8H8E - chains F and G of the 7 polymer chains in the assembly; structure by electron microscopy, 3.81 A resolution.

[Chain F]
Protein: Proton-activated chloride channel
Organism: Xenopus tropicalis
Reference sequence: Q0V9Z3 (PACC1_XENTR); residue numbers follow UniProt; this construct covers 1-352
Amino-acid sequence (352 residues; numbered 1 to 352; the number before each row is that of its first residue):
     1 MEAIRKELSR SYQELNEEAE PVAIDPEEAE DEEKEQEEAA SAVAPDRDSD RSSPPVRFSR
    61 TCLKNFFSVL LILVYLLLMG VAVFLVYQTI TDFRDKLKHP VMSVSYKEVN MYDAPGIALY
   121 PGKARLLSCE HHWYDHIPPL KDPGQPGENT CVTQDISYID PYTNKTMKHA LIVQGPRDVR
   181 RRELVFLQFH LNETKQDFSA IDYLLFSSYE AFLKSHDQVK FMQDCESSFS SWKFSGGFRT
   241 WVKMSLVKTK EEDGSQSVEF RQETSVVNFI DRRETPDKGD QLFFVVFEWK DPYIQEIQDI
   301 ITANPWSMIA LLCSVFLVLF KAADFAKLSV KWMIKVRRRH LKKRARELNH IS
Not modelled in the structure: 1-57, 343-352
Cystine bridges: Cys129-Cys151

[Chain G]
Molecule: tRNA (75-MER)of Spodoptera frugiperda
Organism: Spodoptera frugiperda
Sequence (75 nucleotides; row label = number of the first residue in the row):
     1 UCUUCGGUAG UAUAGUGGUC AGUAUCCCCG CCUGUCACGC GGGAGACCGG GGUUCGAUUC
    61 CCCGCCGGAG AGCCA

[How chain F and chain G interact]
Contacting residue pairs (6):
  Phe58(F) with A75(G), hydrogen bond to the phosphate
  Ser59(F) with A75(G), phosphate contact
  Arg60(F) with U1(G), phosphate contact; A75(G), phosphate contact
  Thr61(F) with C74(G), phosphate contact; A75(G), hydrogen bond to the phosphate
Also at the interface, not in a pair above, chain F (5 interface residues in all): Arg338
Also at the interface, not in a pair above, chain G (4 interface residues in all): C2

[Overview]
5 residues of chain F and 4 residues of chain G are in contact, with 2 hydrogen bonds. Polar pairs include
Phe58(F)-A75(G) and Thr61(F)-A75(G).
Chain F is Proton-activated chloride channel (Xenopus tropicalis) and chain G is tRNA (75-MER)of Spodoptera
frugiperda (Spodoptera frugiperda); the structure, Structure of the dimeric Xenopus tropical acid-sensitive
outwardly rectifying channel ASOR trimer bound with tRNA (closed ..., was determined by electron microscopy
together with 8H8D and 8H8F from the same study.
